8H7E - chains A and B; structure by X-ray diffraction, 2.00 A resolution.

# Chain A (and B)
Protein: De novo ferric enterobactin esterase Syn-F4
From: synthetic construct
Notes: EC 3.1.1.108; engineered mutation(s): K4T; chain B of this document is another copy of the same molecule, construct and numbering; everything in this record applies to it too
Amino-acid sequence (102 residues; numbered 1 to 102; the number before each row is that of its first residue):
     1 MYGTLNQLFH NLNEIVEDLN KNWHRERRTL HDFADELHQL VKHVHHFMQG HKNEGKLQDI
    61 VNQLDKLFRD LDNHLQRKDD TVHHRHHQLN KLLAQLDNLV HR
Disordered / not traced: 1-2, 49-56, 102 (chain B: 1-2, 47-56)

# Interface between chain A and chain B
Pairs across the interface (54; chain A residue first):
  T4(A) with L99(B)
  L5(A) with L5(B), hydrophobic; L99(B), hydrophobic
  Q7(A) with Q95(B)
  L8(A) with L92(B), hydrophobic; Q95(B); L96(B), hydrophobic; L99(B), hydrophobic
  N11(A) with L92(B)
  L12(A) with L92(B)
  I15(A) with L89(B), hydrophobic; L92(B), hydrophobic
  L19(A) with R85(B)
  N22(A) with T81(B)
  E26(A) with E26(B); K78(B), salt bridge
  L30(A) with H74(B)
  F33(A) with F33(B), hydrophobic; L37(B), hydrophobic; L67(B); L71(B), hydrophobic
  E36(A) with Q63(B), hydrogen bond; K66(B), salt bridge; L67(B); D70(B)
  L37(A) with F33(B), hydrophobic
  L40(A) with Q63(B); L64(B), hydrophobic; L67(B), hydrophobic
  V44(A) with I60(B), hydrophobic
  F47(A) with L57(B), hydrophobic
  Q63(A) with E36(B); L40(B)
  L64(A) with L40(B), hydrophobic
  L67(A) with F33(B); E36(B)
  L71(A) with F33(B), hydrophobic
  H74(A) with E26(B), salt bridge
  K78(A) with E26(B), salt bridge; K78(B)
  T81(A) with N22(B)
  R85(A) with I15(B); D18(B), salt bridge; L19(B); N22(B), hydrogen bond
  Q88(A) with I15(B)
  L89(A) with I15(B), hydrophobic
  L92(A) with L8(B); N11(B); L12(B)
  Q95(A) with L8(B)
  L96(A) with L8(B), hydrophobic
  L99(A) with T4(B); L5(B), hydrophobic
Also at the interface, not in a pair above, chain A (36 interface residues in all): W23, T29, I60, K66, D70
Also at the interface, not in a pair above, chain B (36 interface residues in all): T29, L30, H43, V44, Q88

# Summary
The chain A/chain B interface involves 36 residues from each chain; the contacts include 2 hydrogen bonds and
5 salt bridges. Among the polar pairs are E26(A)-K78(B), E36(A)-K66(B) and H74(A)-E26(B).
Both chains are De novo ferric enterobactin esterase Syn-F4 (synthetic construct). Entry 8H7E (Crystal
structure of a de novo enzyme, ferric enterobactin esterase Syn-F4 (K4T) at 2.0 angstrom resolution) was
determined by X-ray diffraction, deposited together with 8H7C and 8H7D.
